Entry 8DGC (electron microscopy, 3.40 A resolution); this record covers chains A and C of the 8 polymer chains in the assembly.

Chain A (and C):
Protein: SeAvs3
Source organism: Salmonella enterica
Notes: chain C of this document is another copy of the same molecule, construct and numbering; everything in this record applies to it too
Chain sequence (2092 residues; numbered 1 to 2092; the number before each row is that of its first residue):
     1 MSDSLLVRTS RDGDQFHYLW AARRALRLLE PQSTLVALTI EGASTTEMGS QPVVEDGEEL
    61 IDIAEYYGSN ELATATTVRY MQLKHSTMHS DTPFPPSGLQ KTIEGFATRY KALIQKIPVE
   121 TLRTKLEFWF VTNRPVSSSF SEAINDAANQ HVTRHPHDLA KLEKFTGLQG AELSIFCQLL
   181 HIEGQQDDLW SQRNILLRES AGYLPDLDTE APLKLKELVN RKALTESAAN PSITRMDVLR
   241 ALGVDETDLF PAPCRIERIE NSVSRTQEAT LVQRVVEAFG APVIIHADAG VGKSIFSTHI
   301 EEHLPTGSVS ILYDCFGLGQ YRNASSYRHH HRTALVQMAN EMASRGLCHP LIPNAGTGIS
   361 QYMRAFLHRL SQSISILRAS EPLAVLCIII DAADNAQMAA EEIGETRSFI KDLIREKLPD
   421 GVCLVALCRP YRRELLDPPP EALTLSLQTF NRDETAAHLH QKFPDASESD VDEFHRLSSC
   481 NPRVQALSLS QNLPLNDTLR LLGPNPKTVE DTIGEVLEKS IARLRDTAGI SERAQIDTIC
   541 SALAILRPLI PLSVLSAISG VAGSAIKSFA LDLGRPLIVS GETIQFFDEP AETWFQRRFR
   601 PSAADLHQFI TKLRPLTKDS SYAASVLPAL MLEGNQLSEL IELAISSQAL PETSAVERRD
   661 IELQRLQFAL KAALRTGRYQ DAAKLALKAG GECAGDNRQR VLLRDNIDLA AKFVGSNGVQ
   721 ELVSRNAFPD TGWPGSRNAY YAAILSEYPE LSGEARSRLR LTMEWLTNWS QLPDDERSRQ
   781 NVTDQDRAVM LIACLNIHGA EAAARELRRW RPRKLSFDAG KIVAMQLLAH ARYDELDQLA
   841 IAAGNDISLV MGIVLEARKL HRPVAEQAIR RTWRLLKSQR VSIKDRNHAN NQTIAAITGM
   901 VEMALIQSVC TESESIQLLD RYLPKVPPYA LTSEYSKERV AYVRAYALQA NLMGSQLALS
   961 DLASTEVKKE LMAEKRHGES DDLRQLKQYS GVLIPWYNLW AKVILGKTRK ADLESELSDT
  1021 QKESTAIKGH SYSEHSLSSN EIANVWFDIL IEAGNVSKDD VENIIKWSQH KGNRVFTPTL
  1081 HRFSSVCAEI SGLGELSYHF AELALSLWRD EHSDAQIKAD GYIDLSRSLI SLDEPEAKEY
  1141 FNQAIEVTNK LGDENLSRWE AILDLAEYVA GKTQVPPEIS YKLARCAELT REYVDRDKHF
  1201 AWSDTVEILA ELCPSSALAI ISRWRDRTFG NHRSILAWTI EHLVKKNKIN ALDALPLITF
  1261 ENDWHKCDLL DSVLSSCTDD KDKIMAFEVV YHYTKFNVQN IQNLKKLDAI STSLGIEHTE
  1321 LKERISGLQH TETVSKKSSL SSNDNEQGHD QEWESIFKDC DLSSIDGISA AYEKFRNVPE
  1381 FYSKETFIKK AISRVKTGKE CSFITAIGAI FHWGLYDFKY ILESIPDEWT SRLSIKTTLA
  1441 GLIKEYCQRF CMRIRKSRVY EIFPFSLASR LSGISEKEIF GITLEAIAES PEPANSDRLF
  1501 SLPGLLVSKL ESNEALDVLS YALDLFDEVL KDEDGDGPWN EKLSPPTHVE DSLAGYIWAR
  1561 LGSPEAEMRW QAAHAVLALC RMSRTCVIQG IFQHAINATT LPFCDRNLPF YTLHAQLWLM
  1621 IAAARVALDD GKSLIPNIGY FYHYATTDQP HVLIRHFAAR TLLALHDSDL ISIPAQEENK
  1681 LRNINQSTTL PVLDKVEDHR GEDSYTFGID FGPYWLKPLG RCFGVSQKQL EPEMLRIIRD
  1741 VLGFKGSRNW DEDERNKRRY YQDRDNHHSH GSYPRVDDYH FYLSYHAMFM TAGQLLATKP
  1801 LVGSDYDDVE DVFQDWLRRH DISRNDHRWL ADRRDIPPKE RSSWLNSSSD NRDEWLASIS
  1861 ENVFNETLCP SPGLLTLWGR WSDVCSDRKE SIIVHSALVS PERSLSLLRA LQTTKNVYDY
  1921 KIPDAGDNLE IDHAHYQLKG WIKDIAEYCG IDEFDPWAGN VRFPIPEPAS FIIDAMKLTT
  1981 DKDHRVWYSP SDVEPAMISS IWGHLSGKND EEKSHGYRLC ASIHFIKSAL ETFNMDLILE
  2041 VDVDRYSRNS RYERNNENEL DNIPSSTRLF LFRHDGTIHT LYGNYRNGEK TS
Disordered / not traced: 1, 1331-1347, 1693-1701, 1804-1809, 1926-1936, 2050-2064, 2088-2092
Metal / ion sites: Mg2+: S294 (together with ATP)
Small-molecule neighbours:
  - ATP (adenosine-5'-triphosphate), molecule 1: I259, N261, S262, V263, D288, A289, G290, V291, G292, K293, S294, I295, R429, P482, R483, A486
  - ATP, molecule 2: Y1714, K1717, H1770
From the paper describing this entry:
  - binding site for ATP: Y1714, H1770

How chain A and chain C interact:
Pairs across the interface (45; chain A residue first):
  R8(A) - I40(C)  hydrogen bond (side chain-backbone)
  R8(A) - E41(C)  hydrogen bond (side chain-backbone)
  R8(A) - K222(C)
  R8(A) - A223(C)
  R8(A) - L224(C)  hydrogen bond (side chain-backbone)
  R8(A) - T225(C)
  R8(A) - S227(C)
  R8(A) - A228(C)
  T9(A) - T225(C)
  R11(A) - D14(C)  salt bridge
  R11(A) - Y18(C)
  R11(A) - E41(C)  salt bridge
  R11(A) - A223(C)
  R11(A) - L224(C)
  D12(A) - L224(C)
  D12(A) - T225(C)  hydrogen bond
  D14(A) - R11(C)  salt bridge
  Q15(A) - N220(C)
  Q15(A) - L224(C)
  Y18(A) - R11(C)  hydrogen bond
  I40(A) - R8(C)  hydrogen bond (backbone-side chain)
  E41(A) - R8(C)  hydrogen bond (backbone-side chain)
  E41(A) - R11(C)  salt bridge
  R193(A) - R221(C)
  R193(A) - L224(C)
  R193(A) - E226(C)  salt bridge
  E210(A) - K214(C)  salt bridge
  K214(A) - E210(C)  salt bridge
  K216(A) - E217(C)  salt bridge
  E217(A) - K216(C)  salt bridge
  N220(A) - Q15(C)
  R221(A) - R193(C)
  K222(A) - R8(C)
  A223(A) - R8(C)
  A223(A) - R11(C)  hydrogen bond (backbone-side chain)
  L224(A) - R8(C)  hydrogen bond (backbone-side chain)
  L224(A) - R11(C)
  L224(A) - D12(C)
  L224(A) - Q15(C)
  L224(A) - R193(C)
  T225(A) - R8(C)
  T225(A) - T9(C)
  T225(A) - D12(C)  hydrogen bond
  E226(A) - R193(C)  salt bridge
  A228(A) - R8(C)
Also at the interface, not in a pair above, chain A (25 interface residues in all): L213, S227, P231
Also at the interface, not in a pair above, chain C (25 interface residues in all): L213, P231

Overview:
Chain A and chain C each contribute 25 residues to their interface, with 10 hydrogen bonds and 10 salt
bridges. Polar pairs include R11(A)-D14(C), R11(A)-E41(C) and R193(A)-E226(C). Chain A binds ATP. From the
paper: a binding site for ATP at Y1714(A) and H1770(A).
Both chains are SeAvs3 (Salmonella enterica). Entry 8DGC (Avs3 bound to phage PhiV-1 terminase) was determined
by electron microscopy (same publication as 8DGF).
